7QH7 - chains D and A of the 49 polymer chains in the assembly; structure by electron microscopy, 2.89 A resolution.

Chain D:
Molecule: 39S ribosomal protein L2, mitochondrial
Source organism: Homo sapiens
Reference sequence: Q5T653 (RM02_HUMAN); residues 61-275 here = UniProt positions 61-275
Chain sequence (215 residues; row label = number of the first residue in the row):
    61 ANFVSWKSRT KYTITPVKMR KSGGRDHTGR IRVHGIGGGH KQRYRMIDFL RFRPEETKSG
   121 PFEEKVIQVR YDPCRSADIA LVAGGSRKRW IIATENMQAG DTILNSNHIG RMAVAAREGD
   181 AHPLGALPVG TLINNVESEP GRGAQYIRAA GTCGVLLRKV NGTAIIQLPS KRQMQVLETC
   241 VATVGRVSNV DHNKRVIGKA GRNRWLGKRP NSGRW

Chain A:
Molecule: 16S ribosomal RNA
Source organism: Homo sapiens
Sequence (1256 nucleotides; row label = number of the first residue in the row; note: 302 numbers in that range are skipped by the numbering (no residue carries them; nothing is unmodelled there)):
  1671 GCUAAACCUA GCCCCAAACC C
  1695 CCACCUUACU ACCA
  1711 CAAC
  1716 UUAGCCAAAC CAUUUAC
  1737 AUAAAGUAUA GGCGAUAGAA AUUGA
  1766 UGGCGCAAUA GAUAUAGUAC CGCAAGGGAA AGA
  1813 CAAGCAUAAU AUAGCAAGGA CUAACCCCUA UACCUUCUGC AUAAUGAAUU AACUAGAAAU
  1873 AACUUUGCAA GGAGAGCCAA AGCUAAGACC CCCGAAACCA GACGAGCUAC CUAAGAACAG
  1933 CUAAAAGAGC ACACCCGUCU AUGUAGCAAA AUAGUGGGAA GAUUUAUAGG UAGAGGCGAC
  1993 AAACCUACCG AGCCUGGUGA UAGCUGGUUG UCCAAGAUAG AAUCUUAGUU CAACUUUAAA
  2053 UUUGCCCACA GAACC
  2072 AAAUCCCCUU GUAAAUUUAA CUGUUAGUCC AAAGAGGAAC AGCUCUUUGG ACACUAGGAA
  2132 AAAACCUUGU AGAGAGAGUA AAAAAU
  2231 GAUCCCAAAC AUAUAACUGA ACUCCUCACA CCCAAUUGGA CCAAUCUAUC A
  2285 UAUAGAAGAA CUAAUGUUAG UAUAAGUAAC AUGAAAACAU UCUCCUCCGC AUAAGCCUGC
  2345 GUCAGAU
  2364 CUGACAAUUA ACAGCCCAAU AUCUACAAUC AACCAACAAG
  2407 UUAUUACCCU CACUGUCAAC CCAAC
  2433 CAGGCAUGCU CAUAAGGAAA GGUUAAAAAA AGUAAAAGGA ACUCGGCAAA UCUUACCCCG
  2493 CCUGUUUACC AAAAACAUCA CCUCUAGCAU CACCAGUAUU AGAGGCACCG CCU
  2611 CCUUAAAUAG G
  2637 CUCCACGAGG GUUCAGCUGU CUCUUACUUU UAACCAGUGA AAUUGACCUG CCCGUG
  2696 AGGCGGGCAU AACACAGCAA GACGA
  2723 AGACCCUAUG GAGCUUUAAU UUAUUAAUGC AAA
  2792 ACCUGCAUUA AAAAUUUCGG UUGGGGCGAC CUCGGAGCAG AACCCAACCU CCGAG
  2855 GCUAAGACUU CACCAGUCAA AGCGAA
  2896 GAUCCAAUAA CUUGACCAAC GGAACAAGUU ACCCUAGGG
  2944 CAAUCCUAUU CUAGAGUCCA UAUCAACAAU AGGGUUUAC
  2994 UGGAUCAGGA CAUCCCGAUG GUGCAGCCGC UAUUAAAGGU UCGUUUGUUC AACGAUUAAA
  3054 GUCCU
  3060 CGUGAUCUGA GUUCAGACCG GAGUAAUCCA GGUCGGUUUC UAUCUACUUU
  3113 AUUCCUCCCU GUACGAAAGG ACAAGAGAAA UAAGGCCUAC UUCACAAAGC GCCUUC
  3174 UAAAUGAUAU CAUCUCAACU UA
  3201 AUACCCACAC CCACCCAAGA ACAGGGUU
Ion coordination: Mg2+ site 1: C1725, C1726; Mg2+ site 2: A1757, U1758; Mg2+ site 3: G1776, A1779; Mg2+ site 4 near G1776 (its only coordinating residue here); Mg2+ site 5: U1778, A1779; Mg2+ site 6: A1814, A1815; Mg2+ site 7 near A1859 (its only coordinating residue here); Mg2+ site 8: A1869, C1902; Mg2+ site 9 near A1907 (its only coordinating residue here); Mg2+ site 10 near G1918 (its only coordinating residue here); Mg2+ site 11 near G2011 (its only coordinating residue here); Mg2+ site 12: G2015, U2731; 23 more Mg2+ sites not listed
From the paper describing this entry:
  - post-translational modification sites: G2815

How chain D and chain A interact:
Contacting residue pairs - 138 pairs, chain D then chain A:
  Ala61(D) - G1982(A)  phosphate contact
  Phe63(D) - C2523(A)  base contact
  Ser65(D) - A2524(A)  hydrogen bond to the phosphate
  Trp66(D) - A2527(A)  hydrogen bond to the phosphate
  Lys67(D) - A2524(A)  salt bridge to the phosphate
  Lys67(D) - C2526(A)  hydrogen bond to the sugar
  Lys67(D) - A2527(A)  salt bridge to the phosphate
  Arg69(D) - U2387(A)  base contact
  Arg69(D) - A2527(A)  hydrogen bond to the base
  Lys71(D) - U2385(A)  salt bridge to the phosphate
  Thr73(D) - U2387(A)  base contact
  Ile74(D) - A2388(A)  sugar contact
  Thr75(D) - U2387(A)  base contact
  Lys78(D) - A1926(A)  phosphate contact
  Arg80(D) - A1925(A)  phosphate contact
  Lys81(D) - U1924(A)  phosphate contact
  Lys81(D) - A1925(A)  hydrogen bond to the phosphate
  Ser82(D) - C1923(A)  sugar contact
  Ser82(D) - A2524(A)  hydrogen bond to the phosphate
  Ser82(D) - C2525(A)  hydrogen bond to the phosphate
  Gly83(D) - C1923(A)  phosphate contact
  Gly84(D) - A2524(A)  hydrogen bond to the sugar
  Arg85(D) - C1922(A)  hydrogen bond to the sugar
  Arg85(D) - C1923(A)  sugar contact
  Arg85(D) - G1982(A)  base contact
  Arg85(D) - C1989(A)  sugar contact
  Arg85(D) - A2524(A)  sugar contact
  Asp86(D) - A2524(A)  sugar contact
  His87(D) - C2523(A)  base contact
  Thr88(D) - U1983(A)  sugar contact
  Gly89(D) - G1982(A)  sugar contact
  Gly89(D) - U1983(A)  sugar contact
  Arg90(D) - U1983(A)  sugar contact
  Arg90(D) - A1984(A)  salt bridge to the phosphate
  Arg90(D) - G1985(A)  salt bridge to the phosphate
  Arg90(D) - G1987(A)  hydrogen bond to the phosphate
  Arg90(D) - G1988(A)  salt bridge to the phosphate
  Arg90(D) - C1989(A)  phosphate contact
  Ile91(D) - C1989(A)  hydrogen bond to the phosphate
  Ile91(D) - G1990(A)  phosphate contact
  Arg92(D) - A2524(A)  base contact
  Val93(D) - A2524(A)  sugar contact
  Val93(D) - C2525(A)  sugar contact
  Val93(D) - G2534(A)  sugar contact
  His94(D) - A2535(A)  phosphate contact
  Ile96(D) - C2525(A)  sugar contact
  Ile96(D) - G2534(A)  phosphate contact
  Gly97(D) - C1923(A)  phosphate contact
  Gly97(D) - U1924(A)  phosphate contact
  Gly98(D) - C1923(A)  phosphate contact
  Gly98(D) - U1924(A)  hydrogen bond to the phosphate
  His100(D) - A2401(A)  sugar contact
  His100(D) - A2402(A)  phosphate contact
  His100(D) - G2403(A)  base contact
  Lys101(D) - A1926(A)  salt bridge to the phosphate
  Lys101(D) - A2402(A)  sugar contact
  Lys101(D) - G2403(A)  sugar contact
  Gln102(D) - A2402(A)  hydrogen bond to the phosphate
  Gln102(D) - G2403(A)  phosphate contact
  Arg103(D) - G2403(A)  salt bridge to the phosphate
  Tyr104(D) - A2527(A)  base contact
  Tyr104(D) - G2528(A)  hydrogen bond to the phosphate
  Arg105(D) - A2402(A)  sugar contact
  Arg105(D) - G2403(A)  salt bridge to the phosphate
  Ile127(D) - A2388(A)  base contact
  Gln128(D) - A2388(A)  base contact
  Arg130(D) - A2402(A)  sugar contact
  Tyr131(D) - A2402(A)  hydrogen bond to the phosphate
  Pro133(D) - A2402(A)  phosphate contact
  Arg135(D) - G2528(A)  salt bridge to the phosphate
  Leu141(D) - A2388(A)  base contact
  Lys148(D) - A2388(A)  hydrogen bond to the base
  Trp150(D) - A2388(A)  sugar contact
  Arg202(D) - A2521(A)  salt bridge to the phosphate
  Gln205(D) - C2520(A)  hydrogen bond to the sugar
  Gln205(D) - A2521(A)  hydrogen bond to the phosphate
  Gln205(D) - U2529(A)  hydrogen bond to the sugar
  Tyr206(D) - G2519(A)  base contact
  Tyr206(D) - C2520(A)  sugar contact
  Tyr206(D) - U2529(A)  sugar contact
  Ile207(D) - U2529(A)  sugar contact
  Ile207(D) - A2530(A)  phosphate contact
  Arg208(D) - U2529(A)  salt bridge to the phosphate
  Arg208(D) - A2530(A)  hydrogen bond to the phosphate
  Ala209(D) - U2529(A)  phosphate contact
  Ala209(D) - A2530(A)  hydrogen bond to the phosphate
  Ala209(D) - U2531(A)  sugar contact
  Ala209(D) - U2532(A)  sugar contact
  Ala210(D) - U2531(A)  hydrogen bond to the sugar
  Gly211(D) - U2531(A)  hydrogen bond to the base
  Thr212(D) - U2531(A)  sugar contact
  Pro229(D) - G2519(A)  base contact
  Pro229(D) - A2530(A)  hydrogen bond to the sugar
  Ser230(D) - G2519(A)  hydrogen bond to the base
  Ser230(D) - A2530(A)  hydrogen bond to the sugar
  Arg232(D) - G2519(A)  hydrogen bond to the sugar
  Arg246(D) - U2531(A)  hydrogen bond to the base
  His252(D) - U2531(A)  base contact
  His252(D) - U2532(A)  salt bridge to the phosphate
  Asn253(D) - U2531(A)  sugar contact
  Arg255(D) - A2401(A)  salt bridge to the phosphate
  Arg255(D) - A2512(A)  phosphate contact
  Val256(D) - A2512(A)  phosphate contact
  Ile257(D) - C2511(A)  phosphate contact
  Ile257(D) - A2512(A)  hydrogen bond to the phosphate
  Gly258(D) - C2511(A)  hydrogen bond to the sugar
  Lys259(D) - G1939(A)  salt bridge to the phosphate
  Lys259(D) - A1974(A)  salt bridge to the phosphate
  Lys259(D) - C2511(A)  sugar contact
  Ala260(D) - G1939(A)  hydrogen bond to the base
  Ala260(D) - A1974(A)  base contact
  Ala260(D) - U2510(A)  sugar contact
  Gly261(D) - G1939(A)  hydrogen bond to the base
  Gly261(D) - A1974(A)  phosphate contact
  Arg262(D) - A2401(A)  salt bridge to the phosphate
  Asn263(D) - C2511(A)  phosphate contact
  Arg264(D) - A1974(A)  hydrogen bond to the base
  Arg264(D) - A1991(A)  base contact
  Trp265(D) - A1974(A)  hydrogen bond to the phosphate
  Trp265(D) - A2401(A)  stacking on the base
  Arg269(D) - C1922(A)  sugar contact
  Arg269(D) - C1923(A)  salt bridge to the phosphate
  Arg269(D) - G1990(A)  salt bridge to the phosphate
  Arg269(D) - A1991(A)  salt bridge to the phosphate
  Pro270(D) - A1991(A)  phosphate contact
  Pro270(D) - A2509(A)  phosphate contact
  Pro270(D) - U2510(A)  phosphate contact
  Asn271(D) - G1990(A)  phosphate contact
  Asn271(D) - A1991(A)  hydrogen bond to the phosphate
  Ser272(D) - G1990(A)  sugar contact
  Ser272(D) - A1991(A)  hydrogen bond to the phosphate
  Ser272(D) - C1992(A)  hydrogen bond to the phosphate
  Gly273(D) - C1992(A)  base contact
  Gly273(D) - G2536(A)  phosphate contact
  Arg274(D) - A2535(A)  salt bridge to the phosphate
  Arg274(D) - G2536(A)  salt bridge to the phosphate
  Trp275(D) - G1988(A)  phosphate contact
  Trp275(D) - C1989(A)  phosphate contact
Interface residues without a listed pair, chain D (88 interface residues in all): Ser68, Pro76, Met79, Ile107, Phe109, Ser136, Ala204, Leu228, Asn249, Asp251, Leu266
Interface residues without a listed pair, chain A (44 interface residues in all): C2389

In short:
The interface between chain D and chain A involves 88 residues on one side and 44 on the other; the contacts
include 37 hydrogen bonds, 22 salt bridges and 1 aromatic stacking contact. Among the polar pairs are
Arg69(D)-A2527(A), Lys148(D)-A2388(A) and Gly211(D)-U2531(A). C1725(A) and C1726(A) coordinate Mg2+ site 1.
From the paper: a modification site at G2815(A).
Here chain D is 39S ribosomal protein L2, mitochondrial and chain A is 16S ribosomal RNA, both from Homo
sapiens. Entry 7QH7 (Cryo-EM structure of the human mtLSU assembly intermediate upon MRM2 depletion - class 4)
was determined by electron microscopy (same publication as 7QH6).
